Entry 6W0K (electron microscopy, 4.60 A resolution (low resolution: residue-level contacts below are approximate; hydrogen-bond / salt-bridge calls are withheld)); this record covers chains B and C of the 4 polymer chains in the assembly.

Chain B (and C):
Molecule: Capsid protein
Source organism: Hepatitis B virus genotype D subtype adw (isolate United Kingdom/adyw/1979)
Notes: chain C of this document is another copy of the same molecule, construct and numbering; everything in this record applies to it too
UniProt: P03147 (CAPSD_HBVD1); numbering as in UniProt (aligned over 1-149)
Amino-acid sequence (149 residues; row label = number of the first residue in the row):
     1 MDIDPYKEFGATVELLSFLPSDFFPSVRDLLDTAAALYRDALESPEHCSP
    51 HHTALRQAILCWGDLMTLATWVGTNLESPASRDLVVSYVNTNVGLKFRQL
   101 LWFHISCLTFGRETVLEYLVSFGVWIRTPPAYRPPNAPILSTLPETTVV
Disordered / not traced: 77-80, 143-149 (chain C: 77-82, 143-149)
Construct notes: engineered mutation S78 (Asp in P03147)
UniProt features mapped onto this chain:
  - mutagenesis: F97 (F97L: Enhances capsid assembly)
From the paper describing this entry:
  - mutagenesis - D78S (Tm 86 degC): unchanged stability in response to capsids
  - mutagenesis - D78S: decreased stability in response to GuHCl

Interface between chain B and chain C:
Pairs across the interface (22):
  P20(B) - Y132(C)
  D22(B) - P129(C)
  D22(B) - Y132(C)
  F23(B) - P129(C)
  F23(B) - Y132(C)
  F24(B) - P129(C)
  P25(B) - R127(C)
  P25(B) - P129(C)
  D29(B) - R127(C)
  D32(B) - F18(C)
  D32(B) - R127(C)
  A35(B) - E14(C)
  A36(B) - L15(C)
  A36(B) - F18(C)
  L37(B) - V120(C)
  R39(B) - E14(C)
  W125(B) - Y132(C)
  A137(B) - A131(C)
  A137(B) - Y132(C)
  I139(B) - Y132(C)
  I139(B) - R133(C)
  I139(B) - P134(C)
Other interface residues (no listed pair), chain B (19 interface residues in all): R28, L30, T33, T109, F122
Other interface residues (no listed pair), chain C (11 interface residues in all): T128

Summary:
19 residues of chain B face 11 of chain C across their interface. Curated annotation (UniProt) lists one
mutagenesis site on chain B. The paper reports that D78S of chain B reduces stability in response to GuHCl;
D78S of chain B leaves stability in response to capsids unchanged.
Chain B and chain C are both Capsid protein (Hepatitis B virus genotype D subtype adw (isolate United
Kingdom/adyw/1979)); the structure, HBV D78S mutant capsid, was determined by electron microscopy, deposited
together with 6VZP.
